Entry 6UPL (electron microscopy, 7.40 A resolution (low resolution: residue-level contacts below are approximate; hydrogen-bond / salt-bridge calls are withheld)); this record covers chains H and J of the 12 polymer chains in the assembly.

== Chain H ==
Protein: FACT complex subunit SSRP1
Source organism: Homo sapiens
Amino-acid sequence (640 residues; row label = number of the first residue in the row; X marks 25 residues of unknown identity (built as UNK)):
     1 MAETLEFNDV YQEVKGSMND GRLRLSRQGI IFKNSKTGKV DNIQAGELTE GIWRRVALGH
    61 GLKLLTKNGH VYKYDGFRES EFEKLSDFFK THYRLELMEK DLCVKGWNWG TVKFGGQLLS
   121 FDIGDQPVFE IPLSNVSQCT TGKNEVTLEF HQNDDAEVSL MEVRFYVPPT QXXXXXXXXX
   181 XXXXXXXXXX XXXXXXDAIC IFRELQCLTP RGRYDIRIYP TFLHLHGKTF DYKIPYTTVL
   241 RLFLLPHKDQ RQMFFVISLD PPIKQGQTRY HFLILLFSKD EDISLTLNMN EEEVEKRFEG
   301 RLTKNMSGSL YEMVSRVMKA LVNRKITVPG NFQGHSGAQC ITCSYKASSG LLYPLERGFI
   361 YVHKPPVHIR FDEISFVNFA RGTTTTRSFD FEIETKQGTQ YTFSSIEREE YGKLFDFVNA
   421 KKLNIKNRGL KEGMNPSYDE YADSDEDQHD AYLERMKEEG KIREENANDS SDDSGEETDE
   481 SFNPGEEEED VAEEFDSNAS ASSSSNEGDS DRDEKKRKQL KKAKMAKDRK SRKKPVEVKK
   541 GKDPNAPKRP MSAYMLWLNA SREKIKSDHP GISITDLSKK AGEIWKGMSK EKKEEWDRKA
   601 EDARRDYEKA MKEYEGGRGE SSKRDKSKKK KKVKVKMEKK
Disordered / not traced: 56-59, 185-196, 428-640

== Chain J ==
Molecule: 79-nt DNA strand
Sequence (79 nucleotides; each row starts with the number of its first residue; numbers below 1 keep their minus sign (DT-39 is residue -39)):
   -39 TAGGGAGTAA TCCCCTTGGC GGTTAAAACG CGGGGGACAG CGCGTACGTG CGTTTAAGCG
    21 GTGCTAGAGC TGTCTACGA

== Chain H / chain J interface ==
Contacting residue pairs - 8 pairs, chain H then chain J:
  Arg211(H) - DC-2(J)
  Arg211(H) - DA-1(J)
  Phe230(H) - DG0(J)
  Gln265(H) - DG0(J)
  Gln265(H) - DC1(J)
  Gly266(H) - DC1(J)
  Gln267(H) - DG0(J)
  Gln267(H) - DC1(J)

== Summary ==
Chain H and chain J form an interface of 5 and 4 residues respectively.
Here chain H is FACT complex subunit SSRP1 (Homo sapiens) and chain J is a 79-nt DNA strand. Entry 6UPL
(Structure of FACT_subnucleosome complex 2) was determined by electron microscopy together with 6UPK from the
same study.
